8VFJ - chains A and T of the 4 polymer chains in the assembly; structure by X-ray diffraction, 2.14 A resolution.

[Chain A]
Protein: DNA polymerase beta
From: Homo sapiens
Notes: EC 2.7.7.7, 4.2.99.-
UniProtKB: P06746 (DPOLB_HUMAN); numbering as in UniProt (aligned over 1-335)
Chain sequence (335 residues; numbered 1 to 335; the number before each row is that of its first residue):
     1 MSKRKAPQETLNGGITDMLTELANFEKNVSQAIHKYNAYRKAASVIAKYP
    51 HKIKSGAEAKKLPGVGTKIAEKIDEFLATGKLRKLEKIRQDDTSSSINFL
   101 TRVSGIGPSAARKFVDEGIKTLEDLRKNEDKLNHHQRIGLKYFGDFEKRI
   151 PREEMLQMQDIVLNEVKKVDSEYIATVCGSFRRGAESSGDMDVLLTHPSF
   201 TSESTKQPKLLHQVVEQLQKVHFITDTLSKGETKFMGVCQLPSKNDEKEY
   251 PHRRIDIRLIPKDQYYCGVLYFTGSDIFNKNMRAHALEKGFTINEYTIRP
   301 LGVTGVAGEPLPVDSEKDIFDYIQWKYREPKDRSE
Unresolved in the structure: 1-6, 205-206
Metal / ion sites: Na+ site 1: Lys60, Leu62, Val65 (shared with 1 residue of chain D); Na+ site 2: Thr101, Val103, Ile106 (shared with 1 residue of chain P); Na+ site 3 near Thr101 (its only coordinating residue here)

[Chain T]
Molecule: 16-nt DNA strand
Sequence (16 nucleotides; each row starts with the number of its first residue):
     1 CCGACGGCGCATXAGC
Modified residues: 8NI (N-[(5S)-2-amino-5-formamido-6-oxo-5,6-dihydropyrimidin-4-yl]-2-deoxy-5-O-phosphono-beta-D-erythro-pentofuranosylamine) at position 13

[Chain A / chain T interface]
Pairs across the interface (15; chain A residue first):
  His34(A) with DC5(T), stacking on the base
  Asn133(A) with DT12(T), phosphate contact
  His134(A) with DT12(T), phosphate contact
  Ser229(A) with DC10(T), phosphate contact; DA11(T), phosphate contact
  Lys230(A) with DC10(T), phosphate contact; DA11(T), hydrogen bond to the phosphate
  Gly231(A) with DC10(T), phosphate contact
  Glu232(A) with DC10(T), hydrogen bond to the phosphate
  Thr233(A) with DG9(T), hydrogen bond to the phosphate; DC10(T), hydrogen bond to the phosphate
  Lys234(A) with DG9(T), phosphate contact; DC10(T), hydrogen bond to the phosphate
  Tyr271(A) with DG6(T), hydrogen bond to the base
  Tyr296(A) with DC8(T), sugar contact
Other interface residues (no listed pair), chain A (12 interface residues in all): Leu228

[In short]
The interface between chain A and chain T involves 12 residues on one side and 7 on the other, with 6 hydrogen
bonds and 1 aromatic stacking contact. Polar contacts include Tyr271(A)-DG6(T), Lys230(A)-DA11(T) and
Glu232(A)-DC10(T).
Here chain A is DNA polymerase beta (Homo sapiens) and chain T is a 16-nt DNA strand. Entry 8VFJ (Polymerase
Beta Host Guest Complex Containing FapydG base paired with TMP) was determined by X-ray diffraction, deposited
together with 8VF8, 8VF9, 8VFA, 8VFB, 8VFC, 8VFD and 5 further entries.
